1UPC - chains A and B of the 4 polymer chains in the assembly; structure by X-ray diffraction, 2.45 A resolution.

[Chain A (and B)]
Molecule: Carboxyethylarginine synthase
From: Streptomyces clavuligerus
Notes: chain B of this document is another copy of the same molecule, construct and numbering; everything in this record applies to it too
Reference sequence: Q9LCV9 (Q9LCV9); residues 1-573 here = UniProt positions 1-573
Amino-acid sequence (573 residues; numbered 1 to 573; the number before each row is that of its first residue):
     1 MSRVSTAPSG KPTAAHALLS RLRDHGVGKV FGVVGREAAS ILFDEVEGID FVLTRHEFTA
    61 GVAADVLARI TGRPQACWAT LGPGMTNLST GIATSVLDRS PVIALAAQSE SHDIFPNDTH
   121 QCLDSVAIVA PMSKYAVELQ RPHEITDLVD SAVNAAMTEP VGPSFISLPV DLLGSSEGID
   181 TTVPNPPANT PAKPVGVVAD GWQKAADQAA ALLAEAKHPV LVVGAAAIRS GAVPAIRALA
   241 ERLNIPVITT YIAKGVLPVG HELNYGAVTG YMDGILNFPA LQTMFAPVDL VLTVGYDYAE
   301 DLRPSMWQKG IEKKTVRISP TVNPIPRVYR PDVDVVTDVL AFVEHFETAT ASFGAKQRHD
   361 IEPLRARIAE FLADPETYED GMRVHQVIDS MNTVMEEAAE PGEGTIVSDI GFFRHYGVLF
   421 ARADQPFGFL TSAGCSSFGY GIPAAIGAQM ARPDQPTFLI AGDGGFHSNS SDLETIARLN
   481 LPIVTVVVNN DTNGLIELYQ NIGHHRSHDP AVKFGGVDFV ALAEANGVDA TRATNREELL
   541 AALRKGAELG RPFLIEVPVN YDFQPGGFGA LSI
Unresolved in the structure: 1-11, 182-183, 573
Bound ions: Mg2+: Asp463, Asn490, Thr492 (together with thiamine diphosphate)
Residues lining bound ligands:
  - thiamine diphosphate (TPP), molecule 1: Val33, Val34, Gly35, Glu57, Thr80, Pro83, Gly84, Asn87, Gln121
  - thiamine diphosphate (TPP), molecule 2: Ile410, Gly411, Phe412, Phe413, Ser436, Ser437, Phe438, Gly462, Asp463, Gly464, Gly465, Asn490, Thr492, Asn493, Gly494, Leu495, Ile496, Tyr561

[How chain A and chain B interact]
Pairs across the interface (178; chain A residue first):
  Val33(A) - Asn493(B)
  Val34(A) - Ile496(B)
  Val34(A) - Ala511(B)
  Gly35(A) - Ile496(B)
  Arg36(A) - Ile496(B)
  Arg36(A) - Tyr499(B)
  Ala38(A) - Ile496(B)  hydrophobic
  Ala38(A) - Gln500(B)
  Ala38(A) - His504(B)  hydrogen bond (backbone-side chain)
  Ala39(A) - Tyr499(B)
  Ala39(A) - Gly503(B)
  Ala39(A) - His504(B)
  Ser40(A) - His504(B)
  Ile41(A) - His504(B)
  Leu42(A) - Gln500(B)
  Leu42(A) - His504(B)
  Leu42(A) - Arg506(B)
  Leu42(A) - His508(B)
  Phe43(A) - His508(B)
  Asp44(A) - Arg506(B)  salt bridge
  Asp44(A) - His508(B)
  Phe51(A) - Pro510(B)
  Phe51(A) - Ala511(B)  hydrophobic
  Leu53(A) - Pro510(B)
  Leu53(A) - Ala511(B)
  Leu53(A) - Val512(B)
  Leu53(A) - Lys513(B)
  Leu53(A) - Phe514(B)  hydrophobic
  Arg55(A) - Phe438(B)
  Arg55(A) - Asp463(B)  hydrogen bond (side chain-backbone)
  Arg55(A) - Gly464(B)
  Arg55(A) - His467(B)
  Arg55(A) - Ser468(B)
  Arg55(A) - Phe514(B)
  Arg55(A) - Val517(B)
  His56(A) - Ser468(B)
  Glu57(A) - Phe438(B)
  Pro83(A) - Thr90(B)
  Pro83(A) - Cys435(B)
  Pro83(A) - Ser437(B)
  Thr86(A) - Thr86(B)
  Thr86(A) - Ser89(B)
  Thr86(A) - Thr90(B)  hydrogen bond
  Thr86(A) - Met132(B)
  Asn87(A) - Thr90(B)  hydrogen bond
  Ser89(A) - Thr86(B)
  Thr90(A) - Pro83(B)
  Thr90(A) - Thr86(B)  hydrogen bond
  Thr90(A) - Asn87(B)  hydrogen bond
  Ala93(A) - Leu123(B)  hydrophobic
  Val96(A) - Asn117(B)
  Leu97(A) - Asn117(B)
  Leu97(A) - Thr119(B)
  Leu97(A) - Gln121(B)
  Leu97(A) - Cys122(B)
  Leu97(A) - Leu123(B)  hydrophobic
  Arg99(A) - Asn117(B)  hydrogen bond (side chain-backbone)
  Arg99(A) - Asp118(B)  salt bridge
  His112(A) - Arg327(B)  hydrogen bond (backbone-side chain)
  Asp113(A) - Tyr298(B)  hydrogen bond
  Asp113(A) - Val328(B)
  Phe115(A) - Ile325(B)  hydrophobic
  Phe115(A) - Arg327(B)
  Asn117(A) - Leu97(B)
  Asn117(A) - Arg99(B)  hydrogen bond (backbone-side chain)
  Asn117(A) - Pro131(B)  hydrogen bond (side chain-backbone)
  Asp118(A) - Arg99(B)  salt bridge
  Asp118(A) - Tyr298(B)
  Asp118(A) - Ala299(B)  hydrogen bond (backbone-backbone)
  Asp118(A) - Pro324(B)
  Thr119(A) - Leu97(B)
  Thr119(A) - Tyr298(B)
  His120(A) - Ala299(B)
  His120(A) - Asp301(B)  salt bridge
  His120(A) - Ala433(B)  hydrogen bond (side chain-backbone)
  His120(A) - Gly434(B)  hydrogen bond (side chain-backbone)
  His120(A) - Ser436(B)
  Gln121(A) - Leu97(B)
  Gln121(A) - Gly434(B)  hydrogen bond (backbone-backbone)
  Gln121(A) - Cys435(B)  hydrogen bond (side chain-backbone)
  Gln121(A) - Ser436(B)  hydrogen bond (side chain-backbone)
  Cys122(A) - Leu97(B)
  Leu123(A) - Ala93(B)  hydrophobic
  Leu123(A) - Leu97(B)  hydrophobic
  Ala127(A) - Ala127(B)
  Ala127(A) - Pro131(B)  hydrophobic
  Ile128(A) - Ile128(B)
  Ile128(A) - Pro131(B)  hydrophobic
  Ile128(A) - Met132(B)  hydrophobic
  Pro131(A) - Asn117(B)  hydrogen bond (backbone-side chain)
  Pro131(A) - Ala127(B)  hydrophobic
  Pro131(A) - Ile128(B)  hydrophobic
  Met132(A) - Thr86(B)
  Met132(A) - Ile128(B)  hydrophobic
  Tyr298(A) - Asp113(B)  hydrogen bond
  Tyr298(A) - Asp118(B)
  Tyr298(A) - Thr119(B)
  Ala299(A) - Asp118(B)  hydrogen bond (backbone-backbone)
  Ala299(A) - His120(B)
  Asp301(A) - His120(B)  salt bridge
  Pro324(A) - Asp118(B)
  Ile325(A) - Phe115(B)  hydrophobic
  Arg327(A) - His112(B)  hydrogen bond (side chain-backbone)
  Arg327(A) - Phe115(B)
  Val328(A) - Asp113(B)
  Ala433(A) - His120(B)  hydrogen bond (backbone-side chain)
  Gly434(A) - His120(B)
  Gly434(A) - Gln121(B)  hydrogen bond (backbone-backbone)
  Cys435(A) - Pro83(B)
  Cys435(A) - Gln121(B)  hydrogen bond (backbone-side chain)
  Ser436(A) - His120(B)
  Ser436(A) - Gln121(B)  hydrogen bond (backbone-side chain)
  Ser437(A) - Pro83(B)
  Phe438(A) - Arg55(B)
  Phe438(A) - Glu57(B)
  Asp463(A) - Arg55(B)  hydrogen bond (backbone-side chain)
  Gly464(A) - Arg55(B)
  His467(A) - Arg55(B)
  His467(A) - Ser471(B)  hydrogen bond (backbone-side chain)
  His467(A) - Asn526(B)  hydrogen bond
  Ser468(A) - Arg55(B)
  Ser470(A) - Ser471(B)  hydrogen bond
  Ser471(A) - His467(B)  hydrogen bond (side chain-backbone)
  Ser471(A) - Ser470(B)  hydrogen bond
  Glu474(A) - Phe514(B)
  Glu474(A) - Gly515(B)  hydrogen bond (side chain-backbone)
  Glu474(A) - Val517(B)
  Arg478(A) - Lys513(B)
  Arg478(A) - Phe514(B)
  Arg478(A) - Gly515(B)
  Ile496(A) - Val34(B)
  Ile496(A) - Gly35(B)
  Ile496(A) - Arg36(B)
  Ile496(A) - Ala38(B)  hydrophobic
  Tyr499(A) - Arg36(B)
  Tyr499(A) - Ala39(B)
  Gln500(A) - Ala38(B)
  Gln500(A) - Leu42(B)
  Gly503(A) - Ala39(B)
  His504(A) - Ala38(B)  hydrogen bond (side chain-backbone)
  His504(A) - Ala39(B)
  His504(A) - Ser40(B)
  His504(A) - Ile41(B)
  His504(A) - Leu42(B)
  His504(A) - Glu45(B)  salt bridge
  Arg506(A) - Leu42(B)
  Arg506(A) - Asp44(B)  salt bridge
  His508(A) - Leu42(B)
  His508(A) - Phe43(B)
  His508(A) - Asp44(B)
  Pro510(A) - Phe51(B)
  Pro510(A) - Leu53(B)
  Ala511(A) - Val34(B)  hydrophobic
  Ala511(A) - Phe51(B)  hydrophobic
  Ala511(A) - Leu53(B)
  Val512(A) - Leu53(B)
  Lys513(A) - Leu53(B)
  Lys513(A) - Arg478(B)
  Phe514(A) - Leu53(B)  hydrophobic
  Phe514(A) - Arg55(B)
  Phe514(A) - Glu474(B)
  Phe514(A) - Arg478(B)
  Gly515(A) - Glu474(B)  hydrogen bond (backbone-side chain)
  Gly515(A) - Arg478(B)
  Val517(A) - Arg55(B)
  Val517(A) - Glu474(B)
  Val517(A) - Ala525(B)
  Asp518(A) - Ala525(B)  hydrogen bond (backbone-backbone)
  Ala521(A) - Ala525(B)  hydrophobic
  Leu522(A) - Leu522(B)  hydrophobic
  Leu522(A) - Ala525(B)
  Leu522(A) - Asn526(B)
  Ala525(A) - Val517(B)
  Ala525(A) - Asp518(B)  hydrogen bond (backbone-backbone)
  Ala525(A) - Ala521(B)  hydrophobic
  Ala525(A) - Leu522(B)
  Asn526(A) - His467(B)  hydrogen bond
  Asn526(A) - Leu522(B)
Interface residues without a listed pair, chain A (86 interface residues in all): Glu45, Thr54, Asp124, Arg414, Asn493, Ser507, Gly516
Interface residues without a listed pair, chain B (85 interface residues in all): Val33, Thr54, His56, Val96, Asp124, Ser507, Gly516

[Summary]
86 residues of chain A and 85 residues of chain B are in contact, with 37 hydrogen bonds and 7 salt bridges.
Polar contacts include Asp44(A)-Arg506(B), Arg99(A)-Asp118(B) and His120(A)-Asp301(B). Bound to chain A:
thiamine diphosphate. Asp463(A), Asn490(A) and Thr492(A) form the Mg2+ site.
Both chains are Carboxyethylarginine synthase (Streptomyces clavuligerus). Entry 1UPC (Carboxyethylarginine
synthase from Streptomyces clavuligerus) was determined by X-ray diffraction (same publication as 1UPA and
1UPB).
